PDB entry 6KMV | X-ray diffraction, 3.35 A resolution | chains A and C of the 3 polymer chains in the assembly

== Chain A ==
Molecule: Caspase-4
From: Mus musculus
Notes: EC 3.4.22.64
UniProt: P70343 (CASP4_MOUSE); residues 118-278 here = UniProt positions 118-278
Chain sequence (161 residues; each row starts with the number of its first residue):
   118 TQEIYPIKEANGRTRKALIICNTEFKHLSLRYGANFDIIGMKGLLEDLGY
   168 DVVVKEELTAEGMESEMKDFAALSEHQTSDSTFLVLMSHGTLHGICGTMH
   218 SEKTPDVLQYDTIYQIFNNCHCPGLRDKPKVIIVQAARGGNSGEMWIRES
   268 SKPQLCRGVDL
Differences from the reference sequence: engineered mutation A254 (Cys in P70343)
Curated features (UniProtKB/Swiss-Prot):
  - active site: H206
  - mutagenesis: D277 (D277N: Impaired NLRP6 inflammasome-dependent activation and release of IL1B and IL18)

== Chain C ==
Molecule: Gasdermin-D
From: Mus musculus
UniProt: Q9D8T2 (GSDMD_MOUSE); numbering as in UniProt (aligned over 287-484)
Chain sequence (198 residues; each row starts with the number of its first residue):
   287 ADFQGLYAEVKACSSELESLEMELRQQILVNIGKILQDQPSMEALEASLG
   337 QGLCSGGQVEPLDGPAGCILECLVLDSGELVPELAAPIFYLLGALAVLSE
   387 TQQQLLAKALETTVLSKQLELVKHVLEQSTPWQEQSSVSLPTVLLGDCWD
   437 EKNPTWVLLEECGLRLQVESPQVHWEPTSLIPTSALYASLFLLSSLGQ
Curated features (UniProtKB/Swiss-Prot):
  - site: L310, R311 (Cleavage)
  - modified residue (S-(2-succinyl)cysteine): C299, C434
  - mutagenesis: L292 (L292D: Disrupts intramolecular interactions and autoinhibition, leading to spontaneous pyroptosis-inducing activity), E295 (E295R: Disrupts intramolecular interactions and autoinhibition, leading to spontaneous pyroptosis-inducing activity), L306 to L310 (In 5A mutant; abolished interaction with CASP1; when associated with 361-L--L370), E309 to Q313 (Abolished generation of the Gasdermin-D, p40 chain and ability to promote secretion of IL33), L361 to L370 (In 5A mutant; abolished interaction with CASP1; when associated with 306-L--L310), E369 (E369K: Impaired interaction and cleavage by CASP1), Y376 (Y376D: Spontaneous pyroptosis-inducing activity), A380 (A380D: Disrupts intramolecular interactions and autoinhibition, leading to spontaneous pyroptosis-inducing activity), S470 (S470R: Disrupts intramolecular interactions and autoinhibition, leading to spontaneous pyroptosis-inducing activity), A474 (A474D: Disrupts intramolecular interactions and autoinhibition, leading to spontaneous pyroptosis-inducing activity)

== Chain A / chain C interface ==
Pairs across the interface (12):
  M262(A) - S305(C)
  W263(A) - S305(C)  hydrogen bond (backbone-backbone)
  W263(A) - L306(C)  hydrophobic
  W263(A) - E307(C)  hydrogen bond (backbone-backbone)
  W263(A) - L361(C)  hydrophobic
  W263(A) - V367(C)  hydrophobic
  W263(A) - L370(C)  hydrophobic
  I264(A) - E307(C)
  I264(A) - L310(C)
  R265(A) - E307(C)
  R265(A) - L310(C)
  E266(A) - D362(C)
Interface residues without a listed pair, chain A (6 interface residues in all): E261
Interface residues without a listed pair, chain C (10 interface residues in all): E309, E369

== In short ==
The interface between chain A and chain C involves 6 residues on one side and 10 on the other; the contacts
include 2 hydrogen bonds. The backbones hydrogen-bond at W263(A)-S305(C) and W263(A)-E307(C).
Chain A is Caspase-4 and chain C is Gasdermin-D, both from Mus musculus; the structure, caspase-11 C254A
P22/P10 in complex with mouse GSDMD-C domain, was determined by X-ray diffraction (same publication as 6KMT,
6KMU, 6KMZ, 6KN0 and 6KN1).
